1MC9 - chain A; structure by X-ray diffraction, 1.70 A resolution.

# Chain A
Protein: Endo-1,4-beta-xylanase A
Source organism: Streptomyces lividans
Notes: EC 3.2.1.8; fragment: carbohydrate binding module (residues 348-477)
Reference sequence: P26514 (XYNA_STRLI); residues 0-129 here correspond to UniProt positions 348-477 (UniProt number = residue number + 348)
Chain sequence (130 residues; numbered 0 to 129; the number before each row is that of its first residue; numbering starts at 0):
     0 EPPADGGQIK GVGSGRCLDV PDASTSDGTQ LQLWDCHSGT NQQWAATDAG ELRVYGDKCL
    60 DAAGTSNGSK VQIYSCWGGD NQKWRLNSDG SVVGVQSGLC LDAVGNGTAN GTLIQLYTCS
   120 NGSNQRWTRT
Not modelled in the structure: 0-3
Cystine bridges: C16-C35, C58-C75, C99-C118

# Summary
Chain A is Endo-1,4-beta-xylanase A (Streptomyces lividans); the structure, Strepromyces lividans xylan
binding domain CBM13 in complex with xylopentaose, was determined by X-ray diffraction, deposited together
with 1KNL and 1KNM.
